Entry 4ROE (X-ray diffraction, 2.20 A resolution); this record covers chains B and N of the 4 polymer chains in the assembly.

# Chain B
Molecule: TATA-box-binding protein
Organism: Homo sapiens
UniProtKB: P20226 (TBP_HUMAN); residue numbers follow UniProt; this construct covers 159-339
Sequence (183 residues; row label = number of the first residue in the row):
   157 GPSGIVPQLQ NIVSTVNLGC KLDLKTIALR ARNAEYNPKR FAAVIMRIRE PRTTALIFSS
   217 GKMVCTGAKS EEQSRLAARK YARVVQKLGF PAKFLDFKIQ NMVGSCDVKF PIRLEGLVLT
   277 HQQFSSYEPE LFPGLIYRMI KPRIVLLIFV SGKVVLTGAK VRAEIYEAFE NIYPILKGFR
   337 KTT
Not modelled in the structure: 157, 335-339
Differences from the reference sequence: expression tag (157-158)
Swiss-Prot annotation at these positions:
  - binding site (DNA): Asn-167, Arg-203, Lys-218, Asn-257, Arg-294

# Chain N
Molecule: Template strand
Sequence (28 nucleotides; numbered 1 to 28; the number before each row is that of its first residue):
     1 CTCATACAGA ACTTATAAGA TTCCCAAA
Not modelled in the structure: 1-2

# Interface between chain B and chain N
Pairs across the interface (33):
  Val-169(B) with DT16(N), base contact; DA17(N), base contact
  Thr-171(B) with DA17(N), sugar contact
  Phe-197(B) with DG19(N), base contact
  Leu-212(B) with DA18(N), base contact
  Phe-214(B) with DA18(N), base contact; DG19(N), sugar contact
  Ser-216(B) with DA18(N), phosphate contact; DG19(N), hydrogen bond to the phosphate
  Lys-218(B) with DA18(N), phosphate contact; DG19(N), phosphate contact
  Val-220(B) with DA17(N), base contact; DA18(N), sugar contact
  Gln-256(B) with DT16(N), sugar contact; DA17(N), sugar contact
  Asn-257(B) with DA15(N), hydrogen bond to the base; DT16(N), hydrogen bond to the base
  Val-259(B) with DA15(N), base contact
  Leu-287(B) with DC12(N), sugar contact
  Phe-288(B) with DC12(N), base contact; DT13(N), base contact
  Ile-292(B) with DT13(N), phosphate contact; DT14(N), sugar contact
  Arg-294(B) with DT14(N), salt bridge to the phosphate; DA15(N), salt bridge to the phosphate
  Val-301(B) with DT14(N), sugar contact; DA15(N), sugar contact
  Leu-303(B) with DT13(N), base contact; DT14(N), base contact
  Thr-313(B) with DT14(N), base contact; DA15(N), hydrogen bond to the base
  Gly-314(B) with DA15(N), sugar contact
  Lys-316(B) with DT16(N), sugar contact
Also at the interface, not in a pair above, chain B (22 interface residues in all): Ala-198, Val-311

# Overview
The interface between chain B and chain N involves 22 residues on one side and 8 on the other; the contacts
include 4 hydrogen bonds and 2 salt bridges. Polar contacts include Asn-257(B)/DA15(N), Asn-257(B)/DT16(N) and
Thr-313(B)/DA15(N). UniProt lists 5 DNA-binding residues on chain B.
Chain B is TATA-box-binding protein (Homo sapiens) and chain N is Template strand; the structure, Human
TFIIB-related factor 2 (Brf2) and TBP bound to RPPH1 promoter, was determined by X-ray diffraction (same
publication as 4ROC and 4ROD).
